PDB entry 4C5W | X-ray diffraction, 1.70 A resolution | chain A

Chain A:
Protein: Gamma-butyrobetaine dioxygenase
Source organism: Homo sapiens
Notes: EC 1.14.11.1
UniProt: O75936 (BODG_HUMAN); residues 1-387 here = UniProt positions 1-387
Sequence (387 residues; each row starts with the number of its first residue):
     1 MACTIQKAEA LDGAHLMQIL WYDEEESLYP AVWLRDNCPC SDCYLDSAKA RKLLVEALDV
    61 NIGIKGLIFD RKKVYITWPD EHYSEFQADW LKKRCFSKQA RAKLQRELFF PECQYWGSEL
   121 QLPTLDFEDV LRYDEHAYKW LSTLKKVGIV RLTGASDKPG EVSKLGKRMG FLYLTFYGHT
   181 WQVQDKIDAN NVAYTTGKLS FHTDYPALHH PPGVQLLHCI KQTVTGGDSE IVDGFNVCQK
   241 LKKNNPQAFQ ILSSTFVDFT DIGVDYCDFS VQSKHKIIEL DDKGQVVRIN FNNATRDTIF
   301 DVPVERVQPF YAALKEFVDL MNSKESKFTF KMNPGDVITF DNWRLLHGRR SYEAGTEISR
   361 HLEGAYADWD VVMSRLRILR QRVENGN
Not modelled in the structure: 385-387
Ion coordination: Zn2+ site 1: Cys-3, Lys-72; Zn2+ site 2: Cys-38, Cys-40, Cys-43, His-82; Zn2+ site 3: His-202, Asp-204, His-347 (together with N-oxalylglycine); Zn2+ site 4 near Cys-267 (its only coordinating residue here)
Residues lining bound ligands:
  - hexane-1,6-diamine (16D): Ile-68, Asp-70, Tyr-75, Tyr-83
  - NM3 (ethyl-dimethyl-(4-oxidanyl-4-oxidanylidene-butyl)azanium): Tyr-177, Trp-181, Asn-191, Ala-193, Tyr-194, Thr-203, Asp-204, Tyr-205, Pro-206, Asn-292, Thr-295, Tyr-366
  - N-oxalylglycine (OGA): Val-183, Ala-193, Leu-199, His-202, Asp-204, Leu-217, Ser-229, His-347, Arg-349, Arg-360, Leu-362
UniProt features mapped onto this chain:
  - binding site (Zn(2+)): Cys-38, Cys-40, Cys-43, His-82
  - binding site (Fe cation): His-202, Asp-204, His-347
  - modified residue: Ser-351 (Phosphoserine)

Summary:
Chain A binds N-oxalylglycine, compound NM3 and hexane-1,6-diamine. Cys-3 and Lys-72 coordinate Zn2+ site 1.
Cys-38, Cys-40, Cys-43 and His-82 coordinate Zn2+ site 2. UniProt lists 4 Zn2+-binding residues and 3 Fe
cation-binding residues.
Chain A is Gamma-butyrobetaine dioxygenase (Homo sapiens); the structure, Three dimensional structure of human
gamma-butyrobetaine hydroxylase in complex with 4-(Ethyldimethylammonio)butanoate, was determined by X-ray
diffraction, deposited together with 4BG1, 4BGK, 4BGM, 4BHF and 4BHI.
